Entry 6GPJ (X-ray diffraction, 1.94 A resolution); this record covers chains A and B of the 4 polymer chains in the assembly.

== Chain A (and B) ==
Name: GDP-mannose 4,6 dehydratase
Source organism: Homo sapiens
Notes: EC 4.2.1.47; chain B of this document is another copy of the same molecule, construct and numbering; everything in this record applies to it too
UniProt: O60547 (GMDS_HUMAN); residues 23-372 here = UniProt positions 23-372
Sequence (352 residues; row label = number of the first residue in the row):
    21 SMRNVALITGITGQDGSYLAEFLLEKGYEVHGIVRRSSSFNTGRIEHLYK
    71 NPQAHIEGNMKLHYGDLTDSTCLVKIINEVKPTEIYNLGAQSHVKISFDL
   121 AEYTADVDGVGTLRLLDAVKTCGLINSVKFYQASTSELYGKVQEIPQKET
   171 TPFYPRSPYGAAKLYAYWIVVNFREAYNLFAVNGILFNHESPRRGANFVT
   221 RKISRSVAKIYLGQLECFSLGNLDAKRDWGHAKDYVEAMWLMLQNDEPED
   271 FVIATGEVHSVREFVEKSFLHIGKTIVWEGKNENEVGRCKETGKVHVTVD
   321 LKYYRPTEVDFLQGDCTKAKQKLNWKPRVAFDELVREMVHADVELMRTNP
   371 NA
Disordered / not traced: 21-22, 70-78
Construct notes: expression tag (21-22)
Small-molecule neighbours:
  - G4F ([[(2R,3S,4R,5R)-5-(2-azanyl-6-oxidanylidene-1H-purin-9-yl)-3,4-bis(oxidanyl)oxolan-2-yl]methoxy-oxidanyl-phosphoryl] [(2R,3S,4R,5S,6R)-5-fluoranyl-6-(hydroxymethyl)-3,4-bis(oxidanyl)oxan-2-yl] hydrogen phosphate): S112, H113, V114, T155, S156, E157, Y179, N208, R214, N217, F218, V219, K222, S239, L240, G241, N242, A245, R247, V281, Y323, R325, E328, V329, L332
  - NADP (NAP; NADP nicotinamide-adenine-dinucleotide phosphate), molecule 1: G30, I31, T32, G33, Q34, D35, G36, R55, N61, D86, L87, L108, G109, A110, Q111, S112, Y123, V127, A153, S154, T155, Y179, K183, L206, F207, N208, H209, E210, R214
  - NADP (NAP), molecule 2: R56, S57, S58
UniProt features mapped onto this chain:
  - active site: T155, E157 (Nucleophile), Y179 (Nucleophile)
  - binding site (NADP(+)): G30 to D35, R55 to S58, D86, L87, L108 to S112, Y123, K183, H209, R214
  - modified residue: Y323 (Phosphotyrosine)

== How chain A and chain B interact ==
Residue-residue contacts (44; chain A residue first):
  T32(A) with S58(B)
  G33(A) with S58(B)
  R55(A) with R55(B); R56(B), hydrogen bond (side chain-backbone); S57(B)
  R56(A) with R55(B), hydrogen bond (backbone-side chain); A110(B), hydrogen bond (side chain-backbone); Q111(B); S112(B), hydrogen bond; I116(B); F218(B)
  S57(A) with R55(B)
  S58(A) with T32(B); G33(B); R64(B), hydrogen bond (backbone-side chain)
  S59(A) with R64(B), hydrogen bond
  R64(A) with S58(B), hydrogen bond (side chain-backbone); S59(B), hydrogen bond
  Y84(A) with I116(B), hydrophobic; N217(B)
  G85(A) with L120(B)
  D86(A) with Y123(B)
  T88(A) with Y123(B)
  D89(A) with E122(B); Y123(B), hydrogen bond (side chain-backbone)
  T91(A) with E122(B)
  C92(A) with D119(B)
  A110(A) with R56(B)
  Q111(A) with R56(B)
  S112(A) with R56(B), hydrogen bond
  I116(A) with R56(B); Y84(B), hydrophobic
  D119(A) with C92(B); K95(B), salt bridge
  L120(A) with G85(B); D89(B)
  E122(A) with D89(B); S90(B); T91(B), hydrogen bond
  Y123(A) with D86(B); T88(B); D89(B), hydrogen bond (backbone-side chain)
  N217(A) with Y84(B)
  F218(A) with R56(B)
Other interface residues (no listed pair), chain A (31 interface residues in all): N61, E66, S90, H113, A121, G215
Other interface residues (no listed pair), chain B (32 interface residues in all): N61, H113, A121, G215, N371

== Overview ==
31 residues of chain A face 32 of chain B across their interface, with 12 hydrogen bonds and 1 salt bridge.
Among the polar pairs are D119(A)-K95(B), R55(A)-R56(B) and R56(A)-A110(B). Bound to chain A: compound G4F and
NADP.
Both chains are GDP-mannose 4,6 dehydratase (Homo sapiens). Entry 6GPJ (Crystal structure of human
GDP-D-mannose 4,6-dehydratase in complex with GDP-4F-Man) was determined by X-ray diffraction, deposited
together with 6Q94, 6GPK and 6GPL.
